1X8I - chain A; structure by X-ray diffraction, 1.90 A resolution.

# Chain A
Protein: Beta-lactamase
Organism: Aeromonas hydrophila
Notes: EC 3.5.2.6
Reference sequence: P26918 (BLAB_AERHY); the author numbering skips numbers that UniProt does not, so the offset changes along the chain: 41-60 = UniProt 28-47; 67-100 = UniProt 48-81; 102-106 = UniProt 82-86; 108-131 = UniProt 87-110; 5 more segments
Amino-acid sequence (227 residues; each row starts with the number of its first residue; note: 40 numbers in that range are skipped by the numbering (no residue carries them; nothing is unmodelled there)):
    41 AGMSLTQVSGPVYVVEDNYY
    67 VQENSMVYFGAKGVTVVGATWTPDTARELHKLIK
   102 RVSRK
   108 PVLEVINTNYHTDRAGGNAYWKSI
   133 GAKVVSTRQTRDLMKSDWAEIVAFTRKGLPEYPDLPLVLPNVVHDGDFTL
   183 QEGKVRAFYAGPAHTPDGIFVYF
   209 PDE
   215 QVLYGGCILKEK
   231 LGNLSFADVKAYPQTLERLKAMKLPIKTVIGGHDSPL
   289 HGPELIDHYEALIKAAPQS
Disordered / not traced: 306-307
Construct notes: engineered mutation Gly-220 (Asn192 in P26918)
Bound ions: Zn2+: Asp-120, Cys-221, His-263 (together with biapenem (hydlyzed))
Ligand contacts: biapenem (hydlyzed) (BMH; 5H-pyrazolo(1,2-a)(1,2,4)triazol-4-ium, 6-((2-carboxy-6-(1-hydroxyethyl)-4-methyl-7-oxo-1-azabicyclo(3.2.0)hept-2-en-3-yl)thio)-6,7-dihydro-, hydroxide, inner salt, (4R-(4alpha,5beta,6beta(R)))-): Val-67, Trp-87, His-118, Thr-119, Asp-120, Ile-153, Phe-156, Thr-157, His-196, Cys-221, Lys-224, Gly-232, Asn-233, Phe-236, His-263
Curated features (UniProtKB/Swiss-Prot):
  - binding site (Zn(2+)): Asp-120, Cys-221, His-263
  - binding site (substrate): Thr-157, His-196, Lys-224, Asn-233
Reported in the primary citation:
  - Zn2+ coordination: Asp-120, Cys-221, His-263
  - conformationally variable residues (loop rearrangement): Gly-232 to Asn-233
  - binding site for biapenem (hydlyzed): Val-67, Trp-87, His-118, Thr-119, Asp-120, Phe-156, Thr-157, His-196, Lys-224, Gly-232, Asn-233, Phe-236, His-263
  - contacts within the chain: Asn-116/His-196, His-196/Thr-197 (hydrogen bond), Asn-233/Ser-235 (hydrogen bond)
  - catalytic residues: His-118, His-196 (proposed by the authors, not directly observed)
  - specificity-determining residues: Phe-156, Phe-236 (proposed by the authors, not directly observed)

# In short
Bound to chain A: biapenem (hydlyzed). Asp-120, Cys-221 and His-263 form the Zn2+ site. UniProt lists 3
Zn2+-binding residues and 4 substrate-binding residues. The paper reports catalytic residues His-118 and
His-196; a binding site for biapenem (hydlyzed) at Val-67, Trp-87 and His-118 among others.
Chain A is Beta-lactamase (Aeromonas hydrophila); the structure, Crystal Structure of the Zinc Carbapenemase
CphA in Complex with the Antibiotic Biapenem, was determined by X-ray diffraction (same publication as 1X8G
and 1X8H).
